7FKH - chains A and B; structure by X-ray diffraction, 1.44 A resolution.

== Chain A ==
Name: Pre-mRNA-splicing factor 8
From: Saccharomyces cerevisiae S288C
UniProt: P33334 (PRP8_YEAST); numbering as in UniProt (aligned over 1836-2090)
Chain sequence (258 residues; each row starts with the number of its first residue):
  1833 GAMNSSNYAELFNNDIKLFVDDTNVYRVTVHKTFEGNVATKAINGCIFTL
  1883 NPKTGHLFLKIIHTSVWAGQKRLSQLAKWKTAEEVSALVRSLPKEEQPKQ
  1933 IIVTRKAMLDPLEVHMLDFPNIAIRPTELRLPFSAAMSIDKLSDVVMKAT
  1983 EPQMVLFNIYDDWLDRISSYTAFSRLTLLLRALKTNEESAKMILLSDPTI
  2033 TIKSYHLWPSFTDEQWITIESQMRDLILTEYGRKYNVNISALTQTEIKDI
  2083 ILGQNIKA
Not modelled in the structure: 2070-2090
Sequence notes: expression tag (1833-1835)
Small-molecule neighbours: (3-aminophenyl)(morpholin-4-yl)methanone (WAX): His1888, Leu1889, Phe1890, Leu1988, Phe1989, Asn1990
Swiss-Prot annotation at these positions:
  - mutagenesis: Asp1853 (D1853A: Alters protein folding. Severely impaired growth. Strongly reduced growth at 35 degrees Celsius; when associated with A-1854; D1853N: Reduced growth at 30 degrees Celsius ...), Asp1854 (D1854A: Reduced growth at 30 degrees Celsius. Strongly reduced growth at 16 degrees Celsius. Strongly reduced growth at 35 degrees Celsius; when associated with A-1853 ...), Thr1855 (T1855A: Reduced growth at 30 degrees Celsius. Strongly reduced growth at 16 degrees Celsius), Thr1936 (T1936A: Reduced growth at 30 degrees Celsius. Strongly reduced growth at 16 degrees Celsius), Arg1937 (R1937K: Severely impaired growth. Reduced growth at 30 degrees Celsius. Strongly reduced growth at 16 degrees Celsius)

== Chain B ==
Name: A1 cistron-splicing factor AAR2
From: Saccharomyces cerevisiae S288C
UniProt: P32357 (AAR2_YEAST); aligned to UniProt positions 1-317 over residues 1-317
Chain sequence (308 residues; numbered -3 to 317; 13 numbers in that range are skipped by the numbering (no residue carries them; nothing is unmodelled there); the number before each row is that of its first residue; numbers below 1 keep their minus sign (Gly-3 is residue -3)):
    -3 GAMAMNTVPFTSAPIEVTIGIDQYSFNVKENQPFHGIKDIPIGHVHVIHF
    47 QHADNSSMRYGYWFDCRMGNFYIQYDPKDGLYKMMEERDGAKFENIVHNF
    97 KERQMMVSYPKIDEDDTWYNLTEFVQMDKIRKIVRKDENQFSYVDSSMTT
   147 VQENEL
   166 SSSSSDPAHSLNYTVINFKSREAIRPGHEMEDFLDKSYYLNTVMLQGIFK
   216 NSSNYFGELQFAFLNAMFFGNYGSSLQWHAMIELICSSATVPKHMLDKLD
   266 EILYYQIKTLPEQYSDILLNERVWNICLYSSFQKNSLHNTEKIMENKYPE
   316 LL
Not modelled in the structure: -3 to 0, 166-169
Sequence notes: expression tag (-3 to 0); conflict Ser166 (Leu153 in P32357), Ser167 (Lys154 in P32357), Ser170 (Asp in P32357)
Swiss-Prot annotation at these positions:
  - region: Leu261 to Ile282 (Leucine-zipper)
  - modified residue: Ser253 (Phosphoserine), Thr274 (Phosphothreonine)

== Chain A / chain B interface ==
Contacting residue pairs (18):
  Gln1907(A) - Met195(B)
  Gln1907(A) - Leu199(B)
  Leu1908(A) - Met195(B)  hydrophobic
  Trp1911(A) - Glu194(B)
  Trp1911(A) - Met195(B)  hydrophobic
  Trp1911(A) - Phe198(B)  hydrophobic
  Asp1942(A) - Lys184(B)  salt bridge
  Asp1942(A) - Phe198(B)
  Glu1945(A) - Lys184(B)  salt bridge
  Val1946(A) - Ile189(B)  hydrophobic
  Val1946(A) - Glu194(B)
  Val1946(A) - Phe198(B)  hydrophobic
  His1947(A) - Glu194(B)  salt bridge
  Leu1949(A) - Lys184(B)
  Leu1949(A) - Ser185(B)
  Leu1949(A) - Arg186(B)
  Leu1949(A) - Ile189(B)  hydrophobic
  Asp1950(A) - Arg186(B)  salt bridge

== In short ==
Chain A and chain B form an interface of 9 and 8 residues respectively; the contacts include 4 salt bridges.
Polar contacts include Asp1942(A)-Lys184(B), Glu1945(A)-Lys184(B) and His1947(A)-Glu194(B). Chain A binds
(3-aminophenyl)(morpholin-4-yl)methanone. UniProt lists 5 mutagenesis sites on chain A.
Chain A is Pre-mRNA-splicing factor 8 and chain B is A1 cistron-splicing factor AAR2, both from Saccharomyces
cerevisiae S288C; the structure, PanDDA analysis group deposition -- Aar2/RNaseH in complex with fragment
P04D06 from the F2X-Universal Library, was determined by X-ray diffraction together with 5ST0, 5ST1, 5ST2,
5ST3, 5ST4, 5ST5 and 248 further entries from the same study.
